1HT2 - chains B and F of the 4 polymer chains in the assembly; structure by X-ray diffraction, 2.80 A resolution.

[Chain B]
Protein: Heat shock locus hslv
Organism: Escherichia coli
Reference sequence: P0A7B8 (HSLV_ECOLI); numbering as in UniProt (aligned over 1-175)
Amino-acid sequence (175 residues; numbered 1 to 175; the number before each row is that of its first residue):
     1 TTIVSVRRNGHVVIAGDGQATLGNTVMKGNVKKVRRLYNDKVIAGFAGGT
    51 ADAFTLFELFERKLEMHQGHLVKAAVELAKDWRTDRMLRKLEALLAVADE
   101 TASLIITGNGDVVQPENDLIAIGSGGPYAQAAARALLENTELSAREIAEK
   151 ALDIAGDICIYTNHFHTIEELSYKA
Unresolved in the structure: 175
Curated features (UniProtKB/Swiss-Prot):
  - active site: Thr2
  - mutagenesis: Thr2 (T2S: 80% reduced protease activity in the absence of HslU. Almost no effect in the presence of HslU; T2V: No protease activity)

[Chain F]
Protein: Heat shock locus hslu
Organism: Escherichia coli
Reference sequence: P0A6H5 (HSLU_ECOLI); numbering as in UniProt (aligned over 2-443)
Amino-acid sequence (449 residues; numbered -5 to 443; the number before each row is that of its first residue; numbers below 1 keep their minus sign (His-5 is residue -5)):
    -5 HHHHHHHSEMTPREIVSELDKHIIGQDNAKRSVAIALRNRWRRMQLNEEL
    45 RHEVTPKNILMIGPTGVGKTEIARRLAKLANAPFIKVEATKFTEVGYVGK
    95 EVDSIIRDLTDAAVKMVRVQAIEKNRYRAEELAEERILDVLIPPAKNNWG
   145 QTEQQQEPSAARQAFRKKLREGQLDDKEIEIDLAAAPMGVEIMAPPGMEE
   195 MTSQLQSMFQNLGGQKQKARKLKIKDAMKLLIEEEAAKLVNPEELKQDAI
   245 DAVEQHGIVFIDEIDKICKRGESSGPDVSREGVQRDLLPLVEGCTVSTKH
   295 GMVKTDHILFIASGAFQIAKPSDLIPELQGRLPIRVELQALTTSDFERIL
   345 TEPNASITVQYKALMATEGVNIEFTDSGIKRIAEAAWQVNESTENIGARR
   395 LHTVLERLMEEISYDASDLSGQNITIDADYVSKHLDALVADEDLSRFIL
Unresolved in the structure: -5 to 0, 175-209
Construct notes: expression tag (-5 to 1)
Curated features (UniProtKB/Swiss-Prot):
  - binding site (ATP): Ile18, Gly60 to Glu65, Asp256, Glu321, Arg393
  - mutagenesis: Lys63 (K63T: Can neither bind nor hydrolyze ATP. Do not form multimers, but stays as monomer), Lys80 (K80T: Some effect on protease activity), Glu88 (E88Q: Severely reduced protease activity), Tyr91 (Y91G: Partial loss of protease activity), Val92 (V92G: Partial loss of protease activity), Gly93 (G93A: Almost no protease or ATP hydrolysis activity), Glu95 (E95W: Partial loss of protease activity), Cys262 (C262V: No effect on ATP hydrolysis. Can support HslV-mediated proteolysis at wild-type levels), Glu266 (E266Q: No effect), Glu286 (E286Q: Reduced protease activity), Cys288 (C288V: No ATP hydrolysis activity. Binds ATP with lower affinity than wild-type. Can support HslV-mediated proteolysis to some extent), Ile312 (I312W: No effect), 6 further mutagenesis entries in UniProt
Ligand contacts: ADP (adenosine-5'-diphosphate): His16, Ile17, Ile18, Gln20, Pro58, Thr59, Gly60, Val61, Gly62, Lys63, Thr64, Glu65, Leu335, Ile343, Ala392, Arg393, His396

[Chain B / chain F interface]
Contacting residue pairs (10):
  Asn39(B) - Trp143(F)
  Arg62(B) - Lys140(F)  hydrogen bond (side chain-backbone)
  Arg62(B) - Asn141(F)
  Glu65(B) - Lys140(F)
  Glu65(B) - Asn141(F)
  Glu65(B) - Asn142(F)
  Glu65(B) - Trp143(F)  hydrogen bond
  Met66(B) - Asn141(F)
  Gln68(B) - Gly144(F)
  Gln68(B) - Gln145(F)
Other interface residues (no listed pair), chain B (6 interface residues in all): Tyr38

[In short]
Chain B and chain F each contribute 6 residues to their interface; the contacts include 2 hydrogen bonds.
Polar contacts include Arg62(B)-Lys140(F) and Glu65(B)-Trp143(F). Ligands of chain F: ADP.
Chain B is Heat shock locus hslv and chain F is Heat shock locus hslu, both from Escherichia coli; the
structure, Nucleotide-Dependent Conformational Changes in a Protease-Associated ATPase HslU, was determined by
X-ray diffraction (same publication as 1HQY and 1HT1).
